4GWQ - chains C and G of the 8 polymer chains in the assembly; structure by X-ray diffraction, 4.50 A resolution (low resolution: residue-level contacts below are approximate; hydrogen-bond / salt-bridge calls are withheld).

== Chain C ==
Name: Mediator of RNA polymerase II transcription subunit 8
Organism: Saccharomyces cerevisiae
UniProt: P38304 (MED8_YEAST); numbering as in UniProt (aligned over 1-223)
Chain sequence (407 residues; row label = number of the first residue in the row):
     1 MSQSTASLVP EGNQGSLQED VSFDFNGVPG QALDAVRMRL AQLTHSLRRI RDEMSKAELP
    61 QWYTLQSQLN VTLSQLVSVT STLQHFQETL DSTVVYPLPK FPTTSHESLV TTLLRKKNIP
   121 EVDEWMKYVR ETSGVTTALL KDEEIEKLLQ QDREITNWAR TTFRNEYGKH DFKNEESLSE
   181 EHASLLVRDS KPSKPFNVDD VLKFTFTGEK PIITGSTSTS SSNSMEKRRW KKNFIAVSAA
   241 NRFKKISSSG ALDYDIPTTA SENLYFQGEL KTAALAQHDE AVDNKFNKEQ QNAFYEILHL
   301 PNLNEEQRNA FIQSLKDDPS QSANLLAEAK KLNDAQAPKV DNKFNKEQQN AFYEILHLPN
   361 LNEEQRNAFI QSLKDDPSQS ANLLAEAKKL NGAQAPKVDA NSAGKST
Unresolved in the structure: 1-22, 174-181, 215-407
Differences from the reference sequence: expression tag (224-407)

== Chain G ==
Name: Mediator of RNA polymerase II transcription subunit 6
Organism: Saccharomyces cerevisiae S288c
UniProt: P38782 (MED6_YEAST); residues 1-295 here = UniProt positions 1-295
Chain sequence (295 residues; each row starts with the number of its first residue):
     1 MNVTPLDELQ WKSPEWIQVF GLRTENVLDY FAESPFFDKT SNNQVIKMQR QFSQLNDPNA
    61 AVNMTQNIMT LPDGKNGNLE EEFAYVDPAR RQILFKYPMY MQLEEELMKL DGTEYVLSSV
   121 REPDFWVIRK QRRTNNSGVG SAKGPEIIPL QDYYIIGANI YQSPTIFKIV QSRLMSTSYH
   181 LNSTLESLYD LIEFQPSQGV HYKVPTDTST TATAATNGNN AGGGSNKSSV RPTGGANMAT
   241 VPSTTNVNMT VNTMGTGGQT IDNGTGRTGN GNMGITTEML DKLMVTSIRS TPNYI
Unresolved in the structure: 61-82, 193-295
Curated features (UniProtKB/Swiss-Prot):
  - modified residue: Ser-225 (Phosphoserine)

== Chain C / chain G interface ==
Residue-residue contacts (12; chain C residue first):
  Asp-91(C) with Phe-167(G); Lys-168(G)
  Ser-92(C) with Phe-167(G); Lys-168(G)
  Val-95(C) with Thr-165(G); Ile-166(G); Phe-167(G)
  Leu-98(C) with Ile-156(G)
  Lys-117(C) with Ile-169(G); Val-170(G); Arg-173(G)
  Asn-118(C) with Arg-173(G)
Other interface residues (no listed pair), chain C (12 interface residues in all): Phe-25, Tyr-96, Pro-97, Pro-99, Arg-115, Lys-116
Other interface residues (no listed pair), chain G (11 interface residues in all): Ile-93, Asn-135, Tyr-154

== Summary ==
12 residues of chain C face 11 of chain G across their interface.
Here chain C is Mediator of RNA polymerase II transcription subunit 8 (Saccharomyces cerevisiae) and chain G
is Mediator of RNA polymerase II transcription subunit 6 (Saccharomyces cerevisiae S288c). Entry 4GWQ
(Structure of the Mediator Head Module from S. cerevisiae in complex with the carboxy-terminal domain (CTD)
...) was determined by X-ray diffraction together with 4GWP from the same study.
